PDB entry 1LST | X-ray diffraction, 1.80 A resolution | chain A

[Chain A]
Molecule: Lysine, arginine, ornithine-binding protein
Source organism: Salmonella typhimurium
UniProtKB: P02911 (ARGT_SALTY); residues 1-238 here correspond to UniProt positions 23-260 (UniProt number = residue number + 22)
Amino-acid sequence (239 residues; numbered 1 to 239; the number before each row is that of its first residue):
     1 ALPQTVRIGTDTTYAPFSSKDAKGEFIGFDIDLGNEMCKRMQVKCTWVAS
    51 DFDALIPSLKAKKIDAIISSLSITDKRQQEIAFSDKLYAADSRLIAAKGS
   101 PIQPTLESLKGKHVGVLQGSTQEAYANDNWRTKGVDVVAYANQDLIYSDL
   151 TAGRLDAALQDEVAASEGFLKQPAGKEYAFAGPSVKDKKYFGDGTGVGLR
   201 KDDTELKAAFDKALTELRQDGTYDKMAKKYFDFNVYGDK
Not modelled in the structure: 239
Cystine bridges: Cys38-Cys45
Differences from the reference sequence: conflict Ile102 (Val124 in P02911)
Ligand contacts: lysine (LYS): Asp11, Tyr14, Phe52, Ser69, Ser70, Leu71, Ser72, Arg77, Leu117, Ser120, Thr121, Gln122, Asp161

[Summary]
Chain A binds lysine.
Chain A is Lysine, arginine, ornithine-binding protein (Salmonella typhimurium); the structure,
Three-dimensional structures of the periplasmic lysine-, arginine-, ornithine-binding protein with and without
A ligand, was determined by X-ray diffraction (same publication as 2LAO).
